Entry 3SS3 (X-ray diffraction, 2.42 A resolution); this record covers chains A and C of the 4 polymer chains in the assembly.

[Chain A (and C)]
Name: Glutaminase C
From: Mus musculus
Notes: EC 3.5.1.2; chain C of this document is another copy of the same molecule, construct and numbering; everything in this record applies to it too
Reference sequence: Q69ZX9 (Q69ZX9_MOUSE); residues 128-603 here correspond to UniProt positions 134-609 (UniProt number = residue number + 6)
Sequence (479 residues; each row starts with the number of its first residue):
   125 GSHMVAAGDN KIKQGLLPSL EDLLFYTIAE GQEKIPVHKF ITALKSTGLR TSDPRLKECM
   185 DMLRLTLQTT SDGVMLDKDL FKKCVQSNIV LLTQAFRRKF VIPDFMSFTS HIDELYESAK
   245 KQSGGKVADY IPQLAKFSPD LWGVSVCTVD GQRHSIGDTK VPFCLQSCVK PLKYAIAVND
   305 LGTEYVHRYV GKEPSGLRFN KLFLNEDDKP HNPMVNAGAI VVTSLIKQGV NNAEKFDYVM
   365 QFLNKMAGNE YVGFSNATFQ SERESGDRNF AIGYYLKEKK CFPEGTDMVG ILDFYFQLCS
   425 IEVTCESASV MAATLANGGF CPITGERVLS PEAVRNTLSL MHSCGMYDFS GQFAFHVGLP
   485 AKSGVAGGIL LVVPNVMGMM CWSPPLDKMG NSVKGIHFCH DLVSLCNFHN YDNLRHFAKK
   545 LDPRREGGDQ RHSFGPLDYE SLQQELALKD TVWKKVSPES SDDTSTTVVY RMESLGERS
Unresolved in the structure: 125-143, 153-155, 195-197, 321-326, 550-603 (chain C: 125-143, 153-155, 191-198, 254-259, 321-326, 550-603)
Construct notes: expression tag (125-127)
From the paper describing this entry:
  - binding site for chloride ion: Ser-291, Tyr-471, Val-489
  - catalytic residues: Ser-291 (proposed by the authors, not directly observed)
  - self-association interface (contacts with another copy of this molecule): Phe-327, Asp-391 to Lys-401
  - mutagenesis - F394S: decreased catalytic activity on 50 mM Pi
  - conformationally variable residues (order/disorder transition): Leu-321 to Leu-326
  - mutagenesis - F327S: increased catalytic activity on in the absence of phosphate

[Interface between chain A and chain C]
Pairs across the interface (63; chain A residue first):
  Val-273(A) with Arg-539(C), hydrogen bond (backbone-side chain)
  Asp-274(A) with Arg-539(C), salt bridge
  Tyr-298(A) with Phe-479(C)
  His-311(A) with Phe-479(C)
  Lys-316(A) with Gln-476(C), hydrogen bond; Phe-479(C); His-480(C), hydrogen bond
  Glu-317(A) with Gly-475(C); Gln-476(C)
  Ala-440(A) with Asn-537(C), hydrogen bond (backbone-side chain)
  Asn-441(A) with Asn-537(C); Arg-539(C), hydrogen bond; His-540(C), hydrogen bond (backbone-side chain)
  Gly-442(A) with Asn-537(C)
  Phe-444(A) with His-540(C)
  Arg-459(A) with His-533(C); Tyr-535(C); Asp-536(C), salt bridge; Lys-544(C)
  Asn-460(A) with Phe-479(C)
  Leu-462(A) with Tyr-535(C), hydrophobic
  Ser-463(A) with His-533(C); Tyr-535(C)
  Leu-464(A) with Phe-479(C), hydrophobic
  His-466(A) with Tyr-535(C), hydrogen bond
  Gly-475(A) with Glu-317(C)
  Gln-476(A) with Lys-316(C); Glu-317(C)
  Phe-479(A) with Tyr-298(C); His-311(C); Lys-316(C); Asn-460(C); Leu-464(C), hydrophobic
  His-480(A) with Lys-316(C), hydrogen bond
  Pro-484(A) with Tyr-535(C)
  Pro-498(A) with Tyr-535(C), hydrophobic
  Asn-499(A) with Asn-537(C), hydrogen bond; Leu-538(C), hydrogen bond (side chain-backbone)
  His-533(A) with Arg-459(C); Ser-463(C)
  Asn-534(A) with Asn-534(C), hydrogen bond; Tyr-535(C), hydrogen bond
  Tyr-535(A) with Arg-459(C); Leu-462(C), hydrophobic; Ser-463(C); His-466(C), hydrogen bond; Pro-484(C); Pro-498(C), hydrophobic; Asn-534(C)
  Asp-536(A) with Arg-459(C), salt bridge
  Asn-537(A) with Ala-440(C), hydrogen bond (side chain-backbone); Asn-441(C); Gly-442(C); Asn-499(C), hydrogen bond
  Leu-538(A) with Asn-499(C), hydrogen bond (backbone-side chain)
  Arg-539(A) with Val-273(C), hydrogen bond (side chain-backbone); Asp-274(C), salt bridge; Asn-441(C), hydrogen bond
  His-540(A) with Asn-441(C); Gly-442(C); Phe-444(C)
  Ala-542(A) with Pro-455(C), hydrophobic
  Lys-544(A) with Arg-459(C)
Interface residues without a listed pair, chain A (38 interface residues in all): Thr-307, Gly-320, Pro-455, Gly-482, Phe-541
Interface residues without a listed pair, chain C (36 interface residues in all): Thr-307, Ser-319, Ala-542

[Summary]
Chain A and chain C form an interface of 38 and 36 residues respectively, with 18 hydrogen bonds and 4 salt
bridges. Polar pairs include Asp-274(A)/Arg-539(C), Arg-459(A)/Asp-536(C) and Val-273(A)/Arg-539(C). From the
paper: the catalytic residue Ser-291(A); F394S of chain A reduces catalytic activity on 50 mM Pi.
Both chains are Glutaminase C (Mus musculus). Entry 3SS3 (Crystal structure of mouse Glutaminase C,
ligand-free form) was determined by X-ray diffraction (same publication as 3SS4 and 3SS5).
